Entry 3PPC (X-ray diffraction, 2.20 A resolution); this record covers chain A.

# Chain A
Protein: 5-methyltetrahydropteroyltriglutamate--homocysteine methyltransferase
Organism: Candida albicans
Notes: EC 2.1.1.14
UniProt: P82610 (METE_CANAL); residue numbers follow UniProt; this construct covers 1-767
Sequence (789 residues; numbered -21 to 767; the number before each row is that of its first residue; numbers below 1 keep their minus sign (Met-21 is residue -21)):
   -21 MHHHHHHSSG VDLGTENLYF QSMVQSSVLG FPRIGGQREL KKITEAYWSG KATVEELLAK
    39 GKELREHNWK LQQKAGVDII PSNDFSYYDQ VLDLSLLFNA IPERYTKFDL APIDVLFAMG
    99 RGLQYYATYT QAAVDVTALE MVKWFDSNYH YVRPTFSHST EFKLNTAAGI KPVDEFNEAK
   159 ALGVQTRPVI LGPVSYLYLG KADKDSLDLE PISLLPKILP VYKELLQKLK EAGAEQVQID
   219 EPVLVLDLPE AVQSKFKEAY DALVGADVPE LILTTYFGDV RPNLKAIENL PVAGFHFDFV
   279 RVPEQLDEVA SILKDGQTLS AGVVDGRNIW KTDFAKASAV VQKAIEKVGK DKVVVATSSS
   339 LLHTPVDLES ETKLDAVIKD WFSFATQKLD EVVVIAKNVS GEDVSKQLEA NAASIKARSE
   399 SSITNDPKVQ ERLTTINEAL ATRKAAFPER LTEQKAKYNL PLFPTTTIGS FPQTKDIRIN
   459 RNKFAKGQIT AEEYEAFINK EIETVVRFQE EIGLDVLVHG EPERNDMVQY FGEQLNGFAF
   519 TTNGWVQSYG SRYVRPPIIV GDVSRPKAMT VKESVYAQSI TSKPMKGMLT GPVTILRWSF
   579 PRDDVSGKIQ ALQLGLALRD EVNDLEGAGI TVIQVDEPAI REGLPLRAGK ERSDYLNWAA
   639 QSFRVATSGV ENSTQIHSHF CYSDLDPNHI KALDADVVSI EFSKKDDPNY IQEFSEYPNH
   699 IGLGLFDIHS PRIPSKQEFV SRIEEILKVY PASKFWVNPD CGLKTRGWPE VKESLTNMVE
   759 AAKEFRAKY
Not modelled in the structure: -21 to -2, 107-114, 413, 452-454, 682-685
Construct notes: expression tag (-21 to 0); engineered mutation Tyr103 (Lys in P82610), Tyr104 (Lys in P82610), Tyr107 (Glu in P82610)
Ion coordination: Zn2+: His657, Cys659, Cys739
UniProt features mapped onto this chain:
  - active site: His707 (Proton donor)
  - binding site (5-methyltetrahydropteroyltri-L-glutamate): Lys19, Asn126, Asp504, Tyr527, Arg530, Tyr531, Trp576
  - binding site (L-homocysteine): Ile446 to Ser448, Glu499, Asp614
  - binding site (L-methionine): Ile446 to Ser448, Glu499, Asp614
  - binding site (Zn(2+)): His657, Cys659, Glu679, Cys739

# Summary
His657, Cys659 and Cys739 coordinate Zn2+. Curated annotation (UniProt) lists active-site residue His707, 7
residues binding 5-methyltetrahydropteroyltri-L-glutamate, 5 L-homocysteine-binding residues and 5
L-methionine-binding residues.
Chain A is 5-methyltetrahydropteroyltriglutamate--homocysteine methyltransferase (Candida albicans); the
structure, Crystal structure of the Candida albicans methionine synthase by surface entropy reduction,
tyrosine variant with zinc, was determined by X-ray diffraction (same publication as 3PPF, 3PPG and 3PPH).
